5EXT - chain A; structure by X-ray diffraction, 2.40 A resolution.

Chain A:
Protein: Transcriptional regulator FleQ
From: Pseudomonas aeruginosa
Reference sequence: G3XCV0 (G3XCV0_PSEAE); residue numbers follow UniProt; this construct covers 137-394
Chain sequence (260 residues; numbered 135 to 394; the number before each row is that of its first residue):
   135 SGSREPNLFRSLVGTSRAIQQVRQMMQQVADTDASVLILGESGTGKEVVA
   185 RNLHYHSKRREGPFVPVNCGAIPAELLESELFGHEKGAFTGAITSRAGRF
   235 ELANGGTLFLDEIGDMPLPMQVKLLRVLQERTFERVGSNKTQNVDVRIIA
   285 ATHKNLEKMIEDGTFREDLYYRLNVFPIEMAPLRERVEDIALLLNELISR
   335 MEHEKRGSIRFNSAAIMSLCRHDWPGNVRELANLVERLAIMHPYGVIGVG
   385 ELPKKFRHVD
Unresolved in the structure: 135-141, 394
Sequence notes: expression tag (135-136)
Small-molecule neighbours: ADP (adenosine-5'-diphosphate): Arg144, Ser145, Leu146, Val147, Ile153, Glu175, Ser176, Gly177, Thr178, Gly179, Lys180, Glu181, Val182, Arg320, Leu327, Glu330, Arg334, Val362, Arg363
UniProt features mapped onto this chain:
  - binding site (3',3'-c-di-GMP): Leu142, Asn186 to Tyr189, Glu330 to Gly341
  - binding site (ADP): Val147, Gly177 to Val182, Arg334, Arg363
What the authors report for this chain:
  - binding site for ADP: Ser176, Lys180, Arg334, Arg363
  - mutagenesis - R185E, R334E: abolished catalytic activity on ATP
  - mutagenesis - I374E: decreased catalytic activity on ATP
  - mutagenesis - T149E, V380E (1.5-fold): increased catalytic activity on ATP
  - mutagenesis - R185E, N186A, E330A, R334E: abolished signaling in response to YfiN overexpression
  - mutagenesis - T149E: abolished signaling in response to c-di-GMP
  - mutagenesis - V380E: decreased signaling in response to diguanylate cyclase
  - mutagenesis - I374E: increased signaling

Overview:
Bound to chain A: ADP. From UniProt: 17 residues binding 3',3'-c-di-GMP and 9 ADP-binding residues. The paper
reports a binding site for ADP at Ser176, Lys180 and Arg334 among others; R185E, N186A and E330A, among
others, abolish signaling in response to YfiN overexpression; 7 substitutions were tested in all.
Chain A is Transcriptional regulator FleQ (Pseudomonas aeruginosa); the structure, AAA+ domain of FleQ from
Pseudomonas aeruginosa bound to ADP, was determined by X-ray diffraction, deposited together with 5EXX, 5EXP
and 5EXS.
